6WXE - chains 3 and p of the 39 polymer chains in the assembly; structure by electron microscopy, 3.40 A resolution.

Chain 3:
Name: Outer capsid protein VP4
Organism: Rotavirus A (strain RVA/Monkey/United States/RRV/1975/G3P5B[3])
Reference sequence: G0YZG6 (G0YZG6_ROTRH); numbering as in UniProt (aligned over 1-776)
Sequence (776 residues; each row starts with the number of its first residue):
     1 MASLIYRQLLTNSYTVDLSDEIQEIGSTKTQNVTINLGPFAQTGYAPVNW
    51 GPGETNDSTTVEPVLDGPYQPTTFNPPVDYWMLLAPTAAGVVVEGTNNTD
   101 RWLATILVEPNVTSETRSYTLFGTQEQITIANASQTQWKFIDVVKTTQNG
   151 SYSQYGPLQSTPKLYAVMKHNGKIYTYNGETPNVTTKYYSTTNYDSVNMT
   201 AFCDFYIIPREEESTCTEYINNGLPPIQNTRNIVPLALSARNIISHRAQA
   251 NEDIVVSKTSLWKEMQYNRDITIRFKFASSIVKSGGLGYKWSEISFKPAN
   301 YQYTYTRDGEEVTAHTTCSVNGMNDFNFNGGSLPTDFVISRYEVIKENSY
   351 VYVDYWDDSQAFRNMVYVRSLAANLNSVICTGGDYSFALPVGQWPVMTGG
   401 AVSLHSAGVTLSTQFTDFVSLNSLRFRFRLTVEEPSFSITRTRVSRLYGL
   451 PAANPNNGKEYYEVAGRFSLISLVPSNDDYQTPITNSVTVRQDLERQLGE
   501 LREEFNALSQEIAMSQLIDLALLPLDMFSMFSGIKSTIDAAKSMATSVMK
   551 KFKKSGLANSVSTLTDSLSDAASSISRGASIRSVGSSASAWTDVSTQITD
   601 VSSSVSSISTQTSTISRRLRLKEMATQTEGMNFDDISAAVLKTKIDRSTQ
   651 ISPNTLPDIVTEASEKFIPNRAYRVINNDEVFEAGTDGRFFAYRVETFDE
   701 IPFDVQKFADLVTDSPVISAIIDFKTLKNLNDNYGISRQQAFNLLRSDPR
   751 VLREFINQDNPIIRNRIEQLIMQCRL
Not modelled in the structure: 28-260, 495-497, 599-605
Ligand contacts: N-acetylglucosamine (NAG; 2-acetamido-2-deoxy-beta-D-glucopyranose): I581, S595, T596

Chain p:
Name: Outer capsid glycoprotein VP7
Organism: Rotavirus A (strain RVA/Monkey/United States/RRV/1975/G3P5B[3])
Reference sequence: P12476 (VP7_ROTRH); residues 1-326 here = UniProt positions 1-326
Sequence (326 residues; numbered 1 to 326; the number before each row is that of its first residue):
     1 MYGIEYTTVLTFLISLILLNYILKSLTRMMDFIIYRFLFIVVILSPLLKA
    51 QNYGINLPITGSMDTAYANSTQEETFLTSTLCLYYPTEAATEINDNSWKD
   101 TLSQLFLTKGWPTGSVYFKEYTDIASFSVDPQLYCDYNVVLMKYDATLQL
   151 DMSELADLILNEWLCNPMDITLYYYQQTDEANKWISMGSSCTIKVCPLNT
   201 QTLGIGCLTTDTATFEEVATAEKLVITDVVDGVNHKLDVTTATCTIRNCK
   251 KLGPRENVAVIQVGGSDVLDITADPTTAPQTERMMRINWKKWWQVFYTVV
   301 DYVNQIIQAMSKRSRSLNSAAFYYRI
Not modelled in the structure: 1-54
Disulfide bonds: C82-C135, C165-C249, C191-C244, C196-C207
Glycans and other covalent adducts: N-acetylglucosamine (NAG) linked to N69
Metal / ion sites: Ca2+ site 1: D95 (shared with 3 residues of chain r); Ca2+ site 2: D151, E154, E222, L224; Ca2+ site 3: Q177, D228, D231 (shared with 1 residue of chain q); Ca2+ site 4: G206, T214 (shared with 1 residue of chain q); Ca2+ site 5: D301 (shared with 3 residues of chain r)

Interface between chain 3 and chain p:
Contacting residue pairs (31):
  M265(3) with T202(p), hydrogen bond; N234(p)
  Q266(3) with T200(p); Q201(p); T202(p), hydrogen bond (backbone-side chain)
  N268(3) with Q201(p)
  R269(3) with Q201(p), hydrogen bond (side chain-backbone); T202(p), hydrogen bond (side chain-backbone); L203(p)
  D308(3) with L203(p); L208(p)
  G309(3) with L208(p)
  E310(3) with L208(p)
  R467(3) with Q201(p), hydrogen bond
  D479(3) with Q176(p); T178(p)
  Y480(3) with N166(p); Y175(p), hydrophobic
  Q481(3) with Y173(p); Y174(p); Y175(p), hydrogen bond
  T482(3) with Y173(p); Y174(p), hydrogen bond (backbone-backbone); N234(p)
  P483(3) with L172(p); Y173(p), hydrophobic
  I484(3) with T171(p); L172(p), hydrogen bond (backbone-backbone); Y173(p); Y174(p)
  S487(3) with L172(p)
Also at the interface, not in a pair above, chain p (16 interface residues in all): T210, I326

Overview:
15 residues of chain 3 face 16 of chain p across their interface; the contacts include 8 hydrogen bonds. Polar
contacts include M265(3)-T202(p), Q266(3)-T202(p) and R269(3)-Q201(p). Bound to chain 3: N-acetylglucosamine.
N-acetylglucosamine is covalently linked to N69(p).
Here chain 3 is Outer capsid protein VP4 and chain p is Outer capsid glycoprotein VP7, both from Rotavirus A
(strain RVA/Monkey/United States/RRV/1975/G3P5B[3]). Entry 6WXE (Cryo-EM reconstruction of VP5*/VP8* assembly
from rhesus rotavirus particles - Upright conformation) was determined by electron microscopy (same
publication as 6WXF and 6WXG).
